Entry 7JZZ (electron microscopy, 3.20 A resolution); this record covers chains F and G of the 12 polymer chains in the assembly.

# Chain F (and G)
Name: CRISPR type I-F/YPEST-associated protein Csy3
Source organism: Pseudomonas aeruginosa
Notes: chain G of this document is another copy of the same molecule, construct and numbering; everything in this record applies to it too
UniProtKB: A0A444M080 (A0A444M080_PSEAI); residues 20-361 here correspond to UniProt positions 1-342 (UniProt number = residue number - 19)
Chain sequence (342 residues; each row starts with the number of its first residue):
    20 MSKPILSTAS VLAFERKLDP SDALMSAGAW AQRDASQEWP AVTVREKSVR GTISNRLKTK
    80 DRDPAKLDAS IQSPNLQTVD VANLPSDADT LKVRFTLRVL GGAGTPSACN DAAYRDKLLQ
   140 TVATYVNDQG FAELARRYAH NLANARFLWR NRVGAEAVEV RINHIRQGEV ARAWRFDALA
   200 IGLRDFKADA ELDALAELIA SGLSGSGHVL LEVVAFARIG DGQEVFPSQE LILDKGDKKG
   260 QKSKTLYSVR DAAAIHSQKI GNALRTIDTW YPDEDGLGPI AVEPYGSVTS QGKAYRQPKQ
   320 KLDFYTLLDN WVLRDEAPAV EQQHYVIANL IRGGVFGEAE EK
Disordered / not traced: 20-23, 359-361

# How chain F and chain G interact
Residue-residue contacts - 77 pairs, chain F then chain G:
  Thr27(F) - Arg75(G)
  Glu34(F) - Arg169(G)  salt bridge
  Arg35(F) - Arg169(G)
  Arg35(F) - Glu243(G)  salt bridge
  Arg35(F) - Phe245(G)
  Asp38(F) - Gln242(G)
  Ser40(F) - Gly241(G)
  Ser40(F) - Gln242(G)
  Asp41(F) - Arg64(G)  salt bridge
  Asp41(F) - Asn102(G)  hydrogen bond
  Leu43(F) - Ser105(G)
  Arg113(F) - Ser105(G)  hydrogen bond (side chain-backbone)
  Arg113(F) - Asp240(G)  salt bridge
  Thr115(F) - Asp240(G)  hydrogen bond (side chain-backbone)
  Thr115(F) - Gln242(G)  hydrogen bond
  Leu116(F) - Gln242(G)
  Arg117(F) - Gly173(G)  hydrogen bond (side chain-backbone)
  Arg117(F) - Ile238(G)
  Arg117(F) - Gln242(G)  hydrogen bond
  Leu119(F) - Gly173(G)
  Ser126(F) - Ser309(G)
  Ala127(F) - Ser309(G)
  Cys128(F) - Ser309(G)  hydrogen bond (backbone-backbone)
  Cys128(F) - Gln310(G)
  Asn129(F) - Gln310(G)
  Asn129(F) - Gly311(G)
  Arg185(F) - Glu175(G)
  Gln186(F) - Glu175(G)  hydrogen bond (backbone-side chain)
  Gln186(F) - Arg237(G)  hydrogen bond (backbone-side chain)
  Gly187(F) - Arg237(G)
  His227(F) - Gly173(G)  hydrogen bond (side chain-backbone)
  His227(F) - Glu175(G)  salt bridge
  Leu229(F) - Gly239(G)
  Glu249(F) - Lys66(G)
  Glu249(F) - Ser67(G)  hydrogen bond
  Leu250(F) - Ser67(G)  hydrogen bond (backbone-side chain)
  Leu250(F) - Leu95(G)  hydrophobic
  Leu250(F) - Gln96(G)
  Leu250(F) - Thr97(G)
  Leu250(F) - Lys258(G)
  Ile251(F) - Lys258(G)
  Leu252(F) - Lys258(G)
  Lys254(F) - Asp256(G)  salt bridge
  Tyr266(F) - Arg64(G)  hydrogen bond
  Tyr266(F) - Lys66(G)
  Arg269(F) - Pro104(G)
  His275(F) - Ser67(G)
  Ser276(F) - Lys66(G)  hydrogen bond
  Gln277(F) - Lys66(G)  hydrogen bond
  Gln277(F) - Ser67(G)
  Gln277(F) - Val68(G)
  Glu302(F) - Thr71(G)  hydrogen bond
  Pro303(F) - Ser73(G)
  Tyr304(F) - Asn74(G)  hydrogen bond (side chain-backbone)
  Tyr304(F) - Arg75(G)
  Tyr304(F) - Leu76(G)  hydrogen bond (side chain-backbone)
  Ser306(F) - Ile90(G)
  Thr308(F) - Arg69(G)  hydrogen bond
  Thr308(F) - Thr71(G)
  Gly311(F) - Asp87(G)
  Gly311(F) - Ile90(G)
  Gly311(F) - Gln91(G)  hydrogen bond (backbone-side chain)
  Lys312(F) - Ile90(G)
  Ala313(F) - Asp87(G)
  Ala313(F) - Ile90(G)
  Gln316(F) - Pro83(G)
  Gln316(F) - Leu86(G)
  Gln316(F) - Asp87(G)  hydrogen bond
  Pro317(F) - Arg81(G)
  Pro317(F) - Leu86(G)
  Lys318(F) - Arg81(G)
  Lys318(F) - Pro83(G)
  Tyr324(F) - Ser73(G)  hydrogen bond (side chain-backbone)
  Tyr324(F) - Asn74(G)
  Tyr324(F) - Arg75(G)
  Asp328(F) - Arg75(G)  salt bridge
  Gly356(F) - Arg75(G)
Interface residues without a listed pair, chain F (55 interface residues in all): Val30, Pro39, Arg134, Ile184, Val268, Val307, Thr325, Arg351, Phe355, Glu357
Interface residues without a listed pair, chain G (42 interface residues in all): Glu65, Ile72, Ala174, Gln260

# In short
Chain F and chain G form an interface of 55 and 42 residues respectively, with 22 hydrogen bonds and 7 salt
bridges. Polar pairs include Glu34(F)-Arg169(G), Arg35(F)-Glu243(G) and Asp41(F)-Arg64(G).
Both chains are CRISPR type I-F/YPEST-associated protein Csy3 (Pseudomonas aeruginosa). Entry 7JZZ (Cryo-EM
structure of CRISPR-Cas surveillance complex with AcrIF14) was determined by electron microscopy (same
publication as 7JZW and 7JZX).
